PDB entry 2GTM | X-ray diffraction, 1.90 A resolution | chain A

Chain A:
Molecule: Mitogen-activated protein kinase 14
Source organism: Mus musculus
Notes: EC 2.7.11.24
UniProt: P47811 (MK14_MOUSE); residues 5-352 here correspond to UniProt positions 4-351 (UniProt number = residue number - 1)
Sequence (348 residues; numbered 5 to 352; the number before each row is that of its first residue):
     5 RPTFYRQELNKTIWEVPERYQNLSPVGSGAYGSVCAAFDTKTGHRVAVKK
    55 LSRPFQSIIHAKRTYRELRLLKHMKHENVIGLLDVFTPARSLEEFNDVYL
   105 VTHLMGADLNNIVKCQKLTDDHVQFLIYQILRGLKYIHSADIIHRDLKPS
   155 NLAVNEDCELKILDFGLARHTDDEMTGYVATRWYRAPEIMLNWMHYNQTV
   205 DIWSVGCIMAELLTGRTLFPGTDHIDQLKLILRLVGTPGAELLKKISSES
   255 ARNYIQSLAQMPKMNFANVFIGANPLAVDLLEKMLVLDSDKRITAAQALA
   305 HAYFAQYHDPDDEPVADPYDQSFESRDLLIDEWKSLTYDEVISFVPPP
Disordered / not traced: 119-121, 178-181
Ligand contacts: PG-892579 (LID; 8-(2-chlorophenylamino)-2-(2,6-difluorophenylamino)-9-ethyl-9H-purine-1,7-diium): Val30, Val38, Ala51, Val52, Lys53, Glu71, Leu75, Ile84, Leu86, Leu104, Thr106, His107, Leu108, Met109, Gly110, Ala111, Asp112, Ala157, Leu167, Asp168, Phe169, Gly170, Leu171

In short:
Bound to chain A: PG-892579.
Chain A is Mitogen-activated protein kinase 14 (Mus musculus); the structure, Mutated Mouse P38 MAP Kinase
Domain in complex with Inhibitor PG-892579, was determined by X-ray diffraction (same publication as 2GTN).
